Entry 1XVB (X-ray diffraction, 1.80 A resolution); this record covers chains C and E of the 6 polymer chains in the assembly.

== Chain C ==
Molecule: Methane monooxygenase component A beta chain
Source organism: Methylococcus capsulatus
Notes: EC 1.14.13.25
Amino-acid sequence (389 residues; numbered 1 to 389; the number before each row is that of its first residue):
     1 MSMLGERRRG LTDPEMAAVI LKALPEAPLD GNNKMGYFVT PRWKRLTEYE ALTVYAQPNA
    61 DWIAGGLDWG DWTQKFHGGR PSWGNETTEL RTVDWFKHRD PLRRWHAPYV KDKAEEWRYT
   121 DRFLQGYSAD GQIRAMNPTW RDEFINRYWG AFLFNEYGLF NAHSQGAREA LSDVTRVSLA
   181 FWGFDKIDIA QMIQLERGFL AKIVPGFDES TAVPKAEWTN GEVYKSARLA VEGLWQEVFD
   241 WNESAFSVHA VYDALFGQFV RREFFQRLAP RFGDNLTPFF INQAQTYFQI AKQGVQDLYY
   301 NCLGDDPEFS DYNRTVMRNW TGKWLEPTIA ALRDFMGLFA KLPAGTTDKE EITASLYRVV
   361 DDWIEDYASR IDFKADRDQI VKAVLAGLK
Not modelled in the structure: 1
Bound ions: Ca2+ near Glu222 (its only coordinating residue here)
Ligand contacts:
  - 1-bromopropane (3BR), molecule 1: Leu102, Gln289, Ile290, Gln293
  - 1-bromopropane (3BR), molecule 2: Arg122, Gln125, Gly126, Ala129

== Chain E ==
Molecule: Methane monooxygenase component A gamma chain
Source organism: Methylococcus capsulatus
Notes: EC 1.14.13.25
Reference sequence: P11987 (MEMG_METCA); residues 1-170 here correspond to UniProt positions 0-169 (UniProt number = residue number - 1)
Amino-acid sequence (170 residues; row label = number of the first residue in the row):
     1 MAKLGIHSND TRDAWVNKIA QLNTLEKAAE MLKQFRMDHT TPFRNSYELD NDYLWIEAKL
    61 EEKVAVLKAR AFNEVDFRHK TAFGEDAKSV LDGTVAKMNA AKDKWEAEKI HIGFRQAYKP
   121 PIMPVNYFLD GERQLGTRLM ELRNLNYYDT PLEELRKQRG VRVVHLQSPH
Not modelled in the structure: 1-2, 169-170

== Interface between chain C and chain E ==
Pairs across the interface - 60 pairs, chain C then chain E:
  Asp61(C) - His7(E)  salt bridge
  Asp61(C) - Arg12(E)  salt bridge
  Asp61(C) - Trp55(E)
  Trp62(C) - Leu54(E)
  Trp62(C) - Trp55(E)
  Trp62(C) - Ala58(E)
  Leu67(C) - His7(E)  hydrogen bond (backbone-side chain)
  Asp68(C) - His7(E)
  Trp69(C) - Ile6(E)  hydrophobic
  Trp69(C) - His7(E)
  Gly70(C) - Leu54(E)
  Asp71(C) - Tyr53(E)
  Asp71(C) - Leu54(E)
  His77(C) - His111(E)
  His77(C) - Leu139(E)
  His77(C) - Met140(E)
  His77(C) - Arg143(E)  hydrogen bond
  Gly78(C) - His111(E)
  Gly78(C) - Ile112(E)
  Gly78(C) - Arg115(E)
  Gly78(C) - Leu139(E)
  Gly79(C) - Arg115(E)
  Arg80(C) - Arg115(E)
  Arg80(C) - Glu132(E)
  Pro81(C) - Arg115(E)
  Asn85(C) - Ala58(E)
  Asn85(C) - Glu61(E)
  Glu86(C) - Arg115(E)  salt bridge
  Glu86(C) - Lys119(E)
  Glu86(C) - Pro120(E)
  Glu86(C) - Val125(E)
  Glu86(C) - Phe128(E)
  Thr87(C) - Leu129(E)
  Thr88(C) - Val125(E)
  Glu89(C) - Pro124(E)
  Glu89(C) - Val125(E)  hydrogen bond (side chain-backbone)
  Arg91(C) - Ala58(E)
  Arg91(C) - Glu61(E)  salt bridge
  Val238(C) - Asn126(E)
  Phe239(C) - Asn126(E)  hydrogen bond (backbone-side chain)
  Phe239(C) - Leu129(E)
  Phe239(C) - Asp130(E)
  Asp240(C) - Val125(E)
  Asp240(C) - Asn126(E)  hydrogen bond (backbone-side chain)
  Glu243(C) - Asn126(E)  hydrogen bond
  Glu308(C) - Glu62(E)
  Phe309(C) - Glu62(E)
  Phe309(C) - Val66(E)  hydrophobic
  Tyr312(C) - Ala65(E)
  Tyr312(C) - Val66(E)  hydrophobic
  Tyr312(C) - Ala69(E)  hydrophobic
  Tyr312(C) - Phe77(E)
  Thr315(C) - Ala69(E)
  Val316(C) - Phe77(E)  hydrophobic
  Arg318(C) - Glu74(E)
  Asn319(C) - Glu74(E)  hydrogen bond (side chain-backbone)
  Asn319(C) - Phe77(E)
  Asn319(C) - Arg78(E)  hydrogen bond
  Lys323(C) - Arg78(E)
  Lys323(C) - Asn126(E)
Also at the interface, not in a pair above, chain C (33 interface residues in all): Gln165, Glu237, Asp311
Also at the interface, not in a pair above, chain E (34 interface residues in all): Arg70, Pro121, Arg133, Asn144

== Overview ==
The interface between chain C and chain E involves 33 residues on one side and 34 on the other, with 8
hydrogen bonds and 4 salt bridges. Polar contacts include Asp61(C)-His7(E), Asp61(C)-Arg12(E) and
Glu86(C)-Arg115(E). Chain C binds 1-bromopropane.
Chain C is Methane monooxygenase component A beta chain and chain E is Methane monooxygenase component A gamma
chain, both from Methylococcus capsulatus; the structure, soluble methane monooxygenase hydroxylase:
6-bromohexanol soaked structure, was determined by X-ray diffraction together with 1XU3, 1XU5, 1XVC, 1XVD,
1XVE, 1XVF and 1XVG from the same study.
